PDB entry 7R6V | X-ray diffraction, 2.16 A resolution | chains D and E of the 6 polymer chains in the assembly

Chain D (and E):
Name: Nuclease EXOG, mitochondrial
From: Homo sapiens
Notes: EC 3.1.30.-; engineered mutation(s): H140A; chain E of this document is another copy of the same molecule, construct and numbering; everything in this record applies to it too
UniProt: Q9Y2C4 (EXOG_HUMAN); residue numbers follow UniProt; this construct covers 58-368
Chain sequence (311 residues; row label = number of the first residue in the row):
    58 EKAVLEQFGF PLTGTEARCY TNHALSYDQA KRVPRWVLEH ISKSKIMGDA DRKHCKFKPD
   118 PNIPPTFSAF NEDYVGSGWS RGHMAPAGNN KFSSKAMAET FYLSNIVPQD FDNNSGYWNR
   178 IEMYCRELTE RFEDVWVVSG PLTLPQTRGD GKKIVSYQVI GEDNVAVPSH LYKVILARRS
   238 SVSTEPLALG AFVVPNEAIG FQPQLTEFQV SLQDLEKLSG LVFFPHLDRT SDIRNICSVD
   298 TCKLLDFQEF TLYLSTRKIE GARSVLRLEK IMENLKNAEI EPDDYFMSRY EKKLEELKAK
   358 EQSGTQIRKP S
Disordered / not traced: 58-59, 353-368 (chain E: 58-59, 349-368)
Disulfides: Cys294-Cys299
Curated features (UniProtKB/Swiss-Prot):
  - active site: His140 (Proton acceptor)
  - binding site (a divalent metal cation): Asn171

Chain D / chain E interface:
Contacting residue pairs (112; chain D residue first):
  Val61(D) - Trp193(E)  hydrogen bond (backbone-side chain)
  Leu62(D) - His80(E)
  Leu62(D) - Ala81(E)
  Leu62(D) - Leu95(E)
  Leu62(D) - Glu96(E)
  Leu62(D) - His97(E)
  Leu62(D) - Trp193(E)
  Gln64(D) - Trp193(E)
  Phe65(D) - Trp193(E)  hydrophobic
  Phe65(D) - Leu233(E)  hydrophobic
  Phe65(D) - Phe281(E)
  Phe65(D) - Pro282(E)
  Phe65(D) - His283(E)  hydrogen bond (backbone-backbone)
  Phe65(D) - Leu284(E)  hydrophobic
  Gly66(D) - Pro282(E)
  Gly66(D) - His283(E)
  Phe67(D) - Ala74(E)  hydrophobic
  Phe67(D) - Cys76(E)  hydrophobic
  Phe67(D) - Ala81(E)  hydrophobic
  Phe67(D) - Trp93(E)  hydrophobic
  Phe67(D) - Leu95(E)  hydrophobic
  Phe67(D) - Pro282(E)
  Pro68(D) - Trp93(E)
  Pro68(D) - Val279(E)
  Leu69(D) - Leu278(E)
  Leu69(D) - Val279(E)  hydrogen bond (backbone-backbone)
  Leu69(D) - Pro282(E)  hydrophobic
  Thr70(D) - Thr72(E)
  Thr70(D) - Arg92(E)  hydrogen bond
  Thr70(D) - Gly277(E)
  Thr70(D) - Leu278(E)
  Thr72(D) - Thr70(E)
  Thr72(D) - Thr72(E)  hydrogen bond
  Ala74(D) - Phe67(E)  hydrophobic
  Cys76(D) - Phe67(E)  hydrophobic
  His80(D) - Leu62(E)
  Ala81(D) - Leu62(E)
  Ala81(D) - Phe67(E)  hydrophobic
  Gln86(D) - Gly277(E)
  Ala87(D) - Arg92(E)
  Ala87(D) - Ser276(E)
  Ala87(D) - Gly277(E)
  Lys88(D) - Lys88(E)
  Arg89(D) - Lys274(E)
  Arg92(D) - Arg92(E)
  Trp93(D) - Phe67(E)  hydrophobic
  Trp93(D) - Pro68(E)  hydrophobic
  Trp93(D) - Thr70(E)
  Leu95(D) - Leu62(E)
  Leu95(D) - Phe67(E)  hydrophobic
  Glu96(D) - Leu62(E)
  His97(D) - Val61(E)
  His97(D) - Leu62(E)
  Thr123(D) - Lys274(E)
  Phe124(D) - Glu273(E)
  Phe124(D) - Gly277(E)
  Phe124(D) - Leu278(E)
  Phe124(D) - Val279(E)  hydrophobic
  Trp193(D) - Val61(E)  hydrogen bond (side chain-backbone)
  Trp193(D) - Leu62(E)
  Trp193(D) - Gln64(E)
  Trp193(D) - Phe65(E)  hydrophobic
  Pro202(D) - Val216(E)  hydrophobic
  Pro202(D) - Asn221(E)
  Lys209(D) - Gln215(E)
  Lys210(D) - Gln215(E)
  Lys210(D) - Val216(E)  hydrogen bond (backbone-backbone)
  Lys210(D) - Gly218(E)  hydrogen bond (side chain-backbone)
  Lys210(D) - Asn221(E)  hydrogen bond
  Ile211(D) - Ser213(E)
  Ile211(D) - Tyr214(E)
  Val212(D) - Val212(E)
  Val212(D) - Ser213(E)
  Val212(D) - Tyr214(E)  hydrogen bond (backbone-backbone)
  Val212(D) - Val216(E)  hydrophobic
  Ser213(D) - Val212(E)
  Ser213(D) - Ser213(E)  hydrogen bond
  Tyr214(D) - Ile211(E)
  Tyr214(D) - Val212(E)  hydrogen bond (backbone-backbone)
  Gln215(D) - Lys209(E)
  Gln215(D) - Lys210(E)
  Val216(D) - Pro202(E)  hydrophobic
  Val216(D) - Lys210(E)  hydrogen bond (backbone-backbone)
  Val216(D) - Val212(E)  hydrophobic
  Gly218(D) - Lys210(E)  hydrogen bond (backbone-side chain)
  Asp220(D) - Lys274(E)  salt bridge
  Asn221(D) - Pro202(E)
  Asn221(D) - Lys210(E)  hydrogen bond
  Leu233(D) - Phe65(E)  hydrophobic
  Leu244(D) - Phe65(E)  hydrophobic
  Glu273(D) - Phe124(E)
  Lys274(D) - Arg89(E)  hydrogen bond (backbone-side chain)
  Lys274(D) - Thr123(E)  hydrogen bond (side chain-backbone)
  Ser276(D) - Ala87(E)
  Gly277(D) - Thr70(E)
  Gly277(D) - Gln86(E)
  Gly277(D) - Ala87(E)
  Gly277(D) - Phe124(E)
  Leu278(D) - Leu69(E)
  Leu278(D) - Thr70(E)
  Leu278(D) - Phe124(E)
  Val279(D) - Pro68(E)
  Val279(D) - Leu69(E)  hydrogen bond (backbone-backbone)
  Val279(D) - Phe124(E)  hydrophobic
  Phe281(D) - Phe65(E)
  Pro282(D) - Phe65(E)
  Pro282(D) - Gly66(E)
  Pro282(D) - Phe67(E)
  Pro282(D) - Leu69(E)  hydrophobic
  His283(D) - Phe65(E)  hydrogen bond (backbone-backbone)
  His283(D) - Gly66(E)
  Leu284(D) - Phe65(E)  hydrophobic
Other interface residues (no listed pair), chain D (59 interface residues in all): Ala60, Asn79, Ser83, Asp85, Val195, Thr200, Glu219, Arg235, Phe280
Other interface residues (no listed pair), chain E (56 interface residues in all): Asn79, Asp191, Val195, Thr200, Glu219, Asp220, Leu244, Phe280

In short:
The interface between chain D and chain E involves 59 residues on one side and 56 on the other, with 19
hydrogen bonds and 1 salt bridge. Polar contacts include Asp220(D)-Lys274(E), Val61(D)-Trp193(E) and
Thr70(D)-Arg92(E).
Both chains are Nuclease EXOG, mitochondrial (Homo sapiens). Entry 7R6V (Human EXOG complexed with
dRP-containing DNA) was determined by X-ray diffraction.
